Entry 3GPJ (X-ray diffraction, 2.70 A resolution); this record covers chains B and C of the 28 polymer chains in the assembly.

[Chain B]
Protein: Proteasome component Y13
Organism: Saccharomyces cerevisiae
Notes: EC 3.4.25.1; fragment: sequence database residues 2-245
UniProtKB: P23638 (PSA4_YEAST); the construct lacks a stretch of the UniProt sequence and is renumbered around it, so the offset changes along the chain: 4-63 = UniProt 2-61; 64-144 = UniProt 63-143; 145-200 = UniProt 145-200; 202-204 = UniProt 201-203; 2 more segments
Amino-acid sequence (244 residues; each row starts with the number of its first residue; note: 1 number in that range is skipped by the numbering (no residue carries it; nothing is unmodelled there); a row labelled like 20A-20B holds insertion residues (20A, then the next letters in order)):
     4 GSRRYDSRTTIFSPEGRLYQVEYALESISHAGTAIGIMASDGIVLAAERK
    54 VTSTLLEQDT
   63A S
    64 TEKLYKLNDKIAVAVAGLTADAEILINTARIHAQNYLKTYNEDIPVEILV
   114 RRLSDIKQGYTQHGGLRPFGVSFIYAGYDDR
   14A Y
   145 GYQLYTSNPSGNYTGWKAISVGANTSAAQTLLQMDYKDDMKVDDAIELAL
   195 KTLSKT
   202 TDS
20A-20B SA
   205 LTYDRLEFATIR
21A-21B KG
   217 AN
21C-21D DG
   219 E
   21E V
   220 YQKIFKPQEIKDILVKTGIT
Curated features (UniProtKB/Swiss-Prot):
  - cross-link (Glycyl lysine isopeptide (Lys-Gly)): Lys101 (interchain with G-Cter in ubiquitin), Lys199 (interchain with G-Cter in ubiquitin), Lys225 (interchain with G-Cter in ubiquitin)

[Chain C]
Protein: Proteasome component PRE6
Organism: Saccharomyces cerevisiae
Notes: EC 3.4.25.1; fragment: sequence database residues 3-243
UniProtKB: P40303 (PSA7_YEAST); the construct lacks a stretch of the UniProt sequence and is renumbered around it, so the offset changes along the chain: 7-62 = UniProt 3-58; 63-143 = UniProt 60-140; 145-180 = UniProt 144-179; 182-203 = UniProt 184-205; 1 more segments
Amino-acid sequence (241 residues; row label = number of the first residue in the row; note: 3 numbers in that range are skipped by the numbering (no residue carries them; nothing is unmodelled there); a row labelled like 18A-18D holds insertion residues (18A, then the next letters in order)):
     7 GYDRALSIFSPDGHIFQVEYALEAVKRGTCAVGVKGKNCVVLGCERRSTL
    57 KLQDTR
   62A I
    63 TPSKVSKIDSHVVLSFSGLNADSRILIEKARVEAQSHRLTLEDPVTVEYL
   113 TRYVAGVQQRYTQSGGVRPFGVSTLIAGFDP
   14A R
   144 D
   14B D
   145 EPKLYQTEPSGIYSSWSAQTIGRNSKTVREFLEKNY
18A-18D DRKE
   182 PPATVEECVKLTVRSLLEVVQT
   206 GAKNIEITVVKPDSDIVALSSEEINQYVTQIEQEKQEQ
Curated features (UniProtKB/Swiss-Prot):
  - modified residue: Thr63 (Phosphothreonine)

[Chain B / chain C interface]
Contacting residue pairs (78; chain B residue first):
  Arg6(B) - Arg10(C)
  Asp9(B) - Tyr8(C)  hydrogen bond
  Asp9(B) - Arg10(C)  salt bridge
  Arg11(B) - Tyr8(C)
  Arg11(B) - Arg10(C)
  Thr13(B) - Leu12(C)
  Thr13(B) - Arg130(C)
  Ile14(B) - Leu12(C)  hydrophobic
  Ile14(B) - Gln23(C)
  Tyr14A(B) - Arg62(C)  hydrogen bond (backbone-side chain)
  Phe15(B) - Gln23(C)  hydrogen bond (backbone-side chain)
  Phe15(B) - Tyr26(C)  hydrophobic
  Phe15(B) - Ala27(C)  hydrophobic
  Phe15(B) - Leu81(C)  hydrophobic
  Phe15(B) - Arg130(C)
  Phe15(B) - Pro131(C)
  Phe15(B) - Gly133(C)
  Ser16(B) - Tyr26(C)
  Pro17(B) - Tyr26(C)
  Pro17(B) - Glu29(C)
  Glu18(B) - Glu29(C)
  Glu18(B) - Arg33(C)  hydrogen bond (backbone-side chain)
  Gly19(B) - Tyr26(C)
  Gly19(B) - Glu29(C)
  Gly19(B) - Ala30(C)
  Arg20(B) - Arg33(C)
  Leu21(B) - Leu81(C)  hydrophobic
  Leu21(B) - Arg130(C)
  Met41(B) - Asp60(C)
  Glu110(B) - Ile62A(C)
  Arg114(B) - Arg86(C)
  Ser117(B) - Arg86(C)  hydrogen bond (backbone-side chain)
  Asp118(B) - Arg86(C)  salt bridge
  Gln121(B) - Ala83(C)
  Gln121(B) - Asp84(C)
  Gln121(B) - Ile87(C)
  Gln121(B) - Arg130(C)
  Thr124(B) - Arg130(C)  hydrogen bond (backbone-side chain)
  Gln125(B) - Tyr123(C)
  Gln125(B) - Gly128(C)
  Gln125(B) - Val129(C)
  Gln125(B) - Arg130(C)  hydrogen bond (backbone-backbone)
  Gln125(B) - Phe132(C)
  His126(B) - Gly128(C)
  His126(B) - Val129(C)
  Gly127(B) - Tyr8(C)
  Gly127(B) - Gly128(C)
  Gly128(B) - Tyr8(C)
  Tyr146(B) - Arg62(C)  hydrogen bond (backbone-side chain)
  Gln147(B) - Ile62A(C)
  Leu148(B) - Ile62A(C)
  Tyr149(B) - Ile62A(C)
  Ser154(B) - Ala83(C)
  Gly155(B) - Ala83(C)
  Gly155(B) - Arg86(C)  hydrogen bond (backbone-side chain)
  Asn156(B) - Asn82(C)
  Asn156(B) - Ala83(C)
  Asn156(B) - Arg86(C)
  Tyr157(B) - Pro64(C)
  Tyr157(B) - Arg86(C)
  Thr158(B) - Thr63(C)
  Gly159(B) - Gln59(C)
  Gly159(B) - Asp60(C)  hydrogen bond (backbone-backbone)
  Gly159(B) - Ile62A(C)
  Gly159(B) - Thr63(C)  hydrogen bond (backbone-side chain)
  Trp160(B) - Leu56(C)  hydrophobic
  Trp160(B) - Leu58(C)
  Trp160(B) - Gln59(C)
  Trp160(B) - Asp60(C)
  Lys161(B) - Leu58(C)  hydrogen bond (backbone-backbone)
  Lys161(B) - Gln59(C)
  Lys161(B) - Asp60(C)
  Ala162(B) - Leu58(C)
  Gln173(B) - Leu56(C)
  Gln173(B) - Leu58(C)
  Gln177(B) - Lys57(C)
  Gln177(B) - Leu58(C)
  Tyr180(B) - Leu58(C)  hydrophobic
Interface residues without a listed pair, chain B (41 interface residues in all): Leu176

[Overview]
Chain B and chain C form an interface of 41 and 31 residues respectively, with 12 hydrogen bonds and 2 salt
bridges. Among the polar pairs are Asp9(B)-Arg10(C), Asp118(B)-Arg86(C) and Asp9(B)-Tyr8(C).
Chain B is Proteasome component Y13 and chain C is Proteasome component PRE6, both from Saccharomyces
cerevisiae; the structure, Crystal structure of the yeast 20S proteasome in complex with syringolin B, was
determined by X-ray diffraction.
